PDB entry 3RRL | X-ray diffraction, 2.29 A resolution | chains A and C of the 4 polymer chains in the assembly

# Chain A (and C)
Molecule: Succinyl-CoA:3-ketoacid-coenzyme A transferase subunit A
Organism: Helicobacter pylori
Notes: EC 2.8.3.5; chain C of this document is another copy of the same molecule, construct and numbering; everything in this record applies to it too
UniProt: P56006 (SCOA_HELPY); residues 1-232 here = UniProt positions 1-232
Amino-acid sequence (235 residues; numbered -2 to 232; the number before each row is that of its first residue; numbers below 1 keep their minus sign (Ser-2 is residue -2)):
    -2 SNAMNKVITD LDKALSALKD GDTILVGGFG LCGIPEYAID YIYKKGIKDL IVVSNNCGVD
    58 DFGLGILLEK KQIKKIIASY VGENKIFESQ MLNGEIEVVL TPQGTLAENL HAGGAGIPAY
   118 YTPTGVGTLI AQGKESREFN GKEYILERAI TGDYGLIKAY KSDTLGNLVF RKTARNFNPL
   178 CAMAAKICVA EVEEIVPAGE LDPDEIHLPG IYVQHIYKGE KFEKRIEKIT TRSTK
Not modelled in the structure: -2 to 0, 231-232 (chain C: -2 to 1, 85-87, 231-232)
Construct notes: expression tag (-2 to 0)
Modified positions: Mse1 (selenomethionine; parent Met); Mse88 (selenomethionine; parent Met); Mse180 (selenomethionine; parent Met)
Swiss-Prot annotation at these positions:
  - binding site (CoA): Gly24 to Gly30

# Interface between chain A and chain C
Pairs across the interface - 36 pairs, chain A then chain C:
  Glu105(A) - Ile114(C)
  Gly113(A) - Pro120(C)
  Ile114(A) - Glu105(C)
  Ile114(A) - Tyr118(C)
  Pro115(A) - Tyr118(C)
  Pro115(A) - Phe136(C)  hydrophobic
  Pro115(A) - Tyr141(C)  hydrophobic
  Ala116(A) - Tyr117(C)
  Ala116(A) - Tyr118(C)  hydrogen bond (backbone-backbone)
  Ala116(A) - Phe136(C)  hydrophobic
  Tyr117(A) - Ala116(C)
  Tyr117(A) - Tyr117(C)  hydrophobic
  Tyr118(A) - Ile114(C)
  Tyr118(A) - Pro115(C)
  Tyr118(A) - Ala116(C)  hydrogen bond (backbone-backbone)
  Tyr118(A) - Tyr118(C)
  Pro120(A) - Gly113(C)
  Glu132(A) - Arg134(C)  salt bridge
  Arg134(A) - Glu132(C)  salt bridge
  Phe136(A) - Pro115(C)  hydrophobic
  Phe136(A) - Arg145(C)
  Asn137(A) - Arg145(C)  hydrogen bond
  Tyr141(A) - Pro115(C)
  Leu143(A) - Arg134(C)
  Arg145(A) - Phe136(C)
  Phe167(A) - Asp201(C)
  Arg168(A) - Asp201(C)
  Lys169(A) - Asp201(C)  hydrogen bond (backbone-side chain)
  Arg172(A) - Asp201(C)  salt bridge
  Asp201(A) - Phe167(C)
  Asp201(A) - Arg168(C)
  Asp201(A) - Lys169(C)  hydrogen bond (side chain-backbone)
  Asp201(A) - Arg172(C)  salt bridge
  Asp201(A) - His204(C)  hydrogen bond (backbone-side chain)
  Glu202(A) - Glu202(C)
  His204(A) - Asp201(C)  hydrogen bond (side chain-backbone)
Interface residues without a listed pair, chain A (23 interface residues in all): His108
Interface residues without a listed pair, chain C (22 interface residues in all): His108, Leu143

# In short
23 residues of chain A and 22 residues of chain C are in contact, with 7 hydrogen bonds and 4 salt bridges.
Polar contacts include Glu132(A)-Arg134(C), Arg172(A)-Asp201(C) and Asn137(A)-Arg145(C). Curated annotation
(UniProt) lists 7 CoA-binding residues on chain A.
Chain A and chain C are both Succinyl-CoA:3-ketoacid-coenzyme A transferase subunit A (Helicobacter pylori);
the structure, Complex structure of 3-oxoadipate coA-transferase subunit A and B from Helicobacter pylori
26695, was determined by X-ray diffraction.
